Entry 8VGM (electron microscopy, 2.60 A resolution); this record covers chains A and E of the 8 polymer chains in the assembly.

# Chain A
Protein: Chimeric Nav1.7-NavAb
From: Aliarcobacter butzleri RM4018
Sequence (296 residues; each row starts with the number of its first residue):
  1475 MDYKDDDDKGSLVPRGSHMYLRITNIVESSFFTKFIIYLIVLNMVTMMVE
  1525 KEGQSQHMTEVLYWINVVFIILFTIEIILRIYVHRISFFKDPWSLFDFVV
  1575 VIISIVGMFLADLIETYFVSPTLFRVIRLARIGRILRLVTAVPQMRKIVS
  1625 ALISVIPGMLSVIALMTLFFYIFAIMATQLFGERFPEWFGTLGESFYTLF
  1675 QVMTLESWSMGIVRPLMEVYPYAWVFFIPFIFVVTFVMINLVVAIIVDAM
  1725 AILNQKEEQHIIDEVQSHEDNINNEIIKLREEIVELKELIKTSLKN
Disordered / not traced: 1475-1488, 1760-1770

# Chain E
Protein: Fab 7A9.4DS heavy chain
From: Mus musculus
Notes: antibody fragment or engineered binder
Sequence (236 residues; each row starts with the number of its first residue; note: 4 numbers in that range are skipped by the numbering (no residue carries them; nothing is unmodelled there); a row labelled like 82A-82C holds insertion residues (82A, then the next letters in order)):
     1 EVQLVESGGGCVKPGGSLKLSCAASGFTFSNYAMSWVRQTPEKRLEWVAT
    51 IS
   52A N
    53 GGRYTYYPDSVKGRFTISRDNAKNSLYLQM
82A-82C SSL
    83 RSEDTAMYYCARHLYRYD
100A-100E VGGAL
   101 DYWGQGTCVTVSSAKTT
   122 APSVYPLAPVCGDTTGSSVTLGCLVKGYFCECPVTLTWNSGSLSSGVHTF
   172 PAVLQSDLYTLSSSVTVTSSTWPSQSITCNVAHPASSTKVDKKIEPRGPT
   222 IKPHHHHHHP
Disordered / not traced: 220-231
Cystine bridges: Cys11-Cys151, Cys22-Cys92, Cys108-Cys153, Cys144-Cys200

# Chain A / chain E interface
Residue-residue contacts - 27 pairs, chain A then chain E:
  Glu1657(A) - Val100A(E)
  Arg1658(A) - Tyr99(E)
  Arg1658(A) - Asp100(E)  salt bridge
  Arg1658(A) - Val100A(E)  hydrogen bond (backbone-backbone)
  Arg1658(A) - Gly100B(E)
  Arg1658(A) - Gly100C(E)
  Phe1659(A) - Arg98(E)
  Phe1659(A) - Tyr99(E)  hydrophobic
  Phe1659(A) - Asp100(E)
  Pro1660(A) - Tyr56(E)  hydrogen bond (backbone-side chain)
  Pro1660(A) - Tyr58(E)
  Pro1660(A) - Val100A(E)
  Glu1661(A) - Ser52(E)  hydrogen bond
  Glu1661(A) - Asn52A(E)
  Glu1661(A) - Gly53(E)  hydrogen bond (side chain-backbone)
  Glu1661(A) - Gly54(E)
  Glu1661(A) - Arg55(E)  salt bridge
  Glu1661(A) - Tyr56(E)
  Trp1662(A) - Tyr99(E)  hydrophobic
  Thr1665(A) - Tyr56(E)
  Glu1668(A) - Arg55(E)  salt bridge
  Glu1668(A) - Tyr56(E)  hydrogen bond
  Pro1689(A) - Tyr99(E)  hydrophobic
  Glu1692(A) - Tyr97(E)
  Glu1692(A) - Arg98(E)  salt bridge
  Val1693(A) - Tyr97(E)  hydrophobic
  Val1693(A) - Asp100(E)
Interface residues without a listed pair, chain A (12 interface residues in all): Gly1664

# In short
The interface between chain A and chain E involves 12 residues on one side and 14 on the other, with 5
hydrogen bonds and 4 salt bridges. Polar contacts include Arg1658(A)-Asp100(E), Glu1661(A)-Arg55(E) and
Glu1668(A)-Arg55(E).
Here chain A is Chimeric Nav1.7-NavAb (Aliarcobacter butzleri RM4018) and chain E is Fab 7A9.4DS heavy chain
(Mus musculus). Entry 8VGM (CryoEM structure of Nav1.7 in complex with engineered conformationally rigid Fab
7A9.4DS) was determined by electron microscopy (same publication as 8VEG, 8VGE, 8VGF, 8VGG, 8VGL, 8VGN and 3
further entries).
